PDB entry 2JG9 | X-ray diffraction, 1.90 A resolution | chains A and B of the 3 polymer chains in the assembly

# Chain A
Protein: Complement C1q subcomponent subunit A
Organism: Homo sapiens
Notes: fragment: c-terminal globular region, residues 112-245
UniProtKB: P02745 (C1QA_HUMAN); residues 90-223 here correspond to UniProt positions 112-245 (UniProt number = residue number + 22)
Sequence (134 residues; row label = number of the first residue in the row):
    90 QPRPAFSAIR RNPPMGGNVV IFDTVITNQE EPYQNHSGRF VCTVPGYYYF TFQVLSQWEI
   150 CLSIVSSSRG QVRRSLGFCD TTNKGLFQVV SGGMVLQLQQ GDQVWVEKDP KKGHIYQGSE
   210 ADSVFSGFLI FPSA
Disulfide bonds: C150-C168
Ion coordination: Ca2+: Q177 (shared with D172(B), Y173(B), Q179(B) of chain B)
Swiss-Prot annotation at these positions:
  - binding site (Ca(2+)): Q177
  - glycosylation: N124 (N-linked (GlcNAc...) asparagine)

# Chain B
Protein: Complement C1q subcomponent subunit B
Organism: Homo sapiens
Notes: fragment: c terminal globular domain, residues 116-251
UniProtKB: P02746 (C1QB_HUMAN); residues 91-226 here correspond to UniProt positions 118-253 (UniProt number = residue number + 27)
Sequence (136 residues; each row starts with the number of its first residue):
    91 ATQKIAFSAT RTINVPLRRD QTIRFDHVIT NMNNNYEPRS GKFTCKVPGL YYFTYHASSR
   151 GNLCVNLMRG RERAQKVVTF CDYAYNTFQV TTGGMVLKLE QGENVFLQAT DKNSLLGMEG
   211 ANSIFSGFLL FPDMEA
Disordered / not traced: 91, 225-226
Disulfide bonds: C154-C171
Ion coordination: Ca2+: D172, Y173, Q179 (shared with Q177(A) of chain A)
Swiss-Prot annotation at these positions:
  - binding site (Ca(2+)): D172, Y173, Q179

# Interface between chain A and chain B
Contacting residue pairs - 46 pairs, chain A then chain B:
  P91(A) with F221(B)
  R92(A) with L140(B); F221(B)
  P93(A) with F221(B)
  A94(A) with L140(B), hydrophobic; V186(B), hydrophobic; L220(B), hydrophobic
  F95(A) with V186(B)
  S96(A) with M185(B); V186(B), hydrogen bond (side chain-backbone)
  I98(A) with V168(B), hydrophobic
  I115(A) with V167(B), hydrophobic; L187(B), hydrophobic
  T116(A) with L140(B); V186(B), hydrogen bond (side chain-backbone); L187(B)
  Q118(A) with L140(B); K188(B), hydrogen bond
  T140(A) with Y142(B)
  Q142(A) with T182(B); G183(B); G184(B), hydrogen bond (side chain-backbone)
  L144(A) with C171(B)
  L175(A) with Y173(B), hydrophobic
  F176(A) with C171(B), hydrophobic; D172(B); Y173(B), hydrogen bond (backbone-backbone)
  Q177(A) with D172(B); Y173(B)
  V178(A) with C171(B); D172(B), hydrogen bond (backbone-side chain); T181(B); T182(B)
  S180(A) with T182(B)
  E209(A) with T169(B)
  A210(A) with T169(B); C171(B), hydrophobic
  D211(A) with K166(B), salt bridge; V168(B); T169(B), hydrogen bond (backbone-backbone)
  V213(A) with F170(B), hydrophobic; G184(B); M185(B), hydrophobic
  F217(A) with Y142(B), hydrophobic; L220(B), hydrophobic
  L218(A) with F221(B)
Also at the interface, not in a pair above, chain A (26 interface residues in all): S215, G216
Also at the interface, not in a pair above, chain B (23 interface residues in all): R159, Y175, F218

# In short
The interface between chain A and chain B involves 26 residues on one side and 23 on the other; the contacts
include 7 hydrogen bonds and 1 salt bridge. Polar contacts include D211(A)-K166(B), S96(A)-V186(B) and
T116(A)-V186(B).
Here chain A is Complement C1q subcomponent subunit A and chain B is Complement C1q subcomponent subunit B,
both from Homo sapiens. Entry 2JG9 (Crystallographic structure of human C1q globular heads (P1)) was
determined by X-ray diffraction, deposited together with 2JG8.
